Entry 9MN8 (electron microscopy, 2.69 A resolution); this record covers chains E and T of the 4 polymer chains in the assembly.

# Chain E
Molecule: DNA-directed RNA polymerase, mitochondrial
From: Homo sapiens
Notes: EC 2.7.7.6
Reference sequence: O00411 (RPOM_HUMAN); residue numbers follow UniProt; this construct covers 1-1230
Amino-acid sequence (1230 residues; each row starts with the number of its first residue):
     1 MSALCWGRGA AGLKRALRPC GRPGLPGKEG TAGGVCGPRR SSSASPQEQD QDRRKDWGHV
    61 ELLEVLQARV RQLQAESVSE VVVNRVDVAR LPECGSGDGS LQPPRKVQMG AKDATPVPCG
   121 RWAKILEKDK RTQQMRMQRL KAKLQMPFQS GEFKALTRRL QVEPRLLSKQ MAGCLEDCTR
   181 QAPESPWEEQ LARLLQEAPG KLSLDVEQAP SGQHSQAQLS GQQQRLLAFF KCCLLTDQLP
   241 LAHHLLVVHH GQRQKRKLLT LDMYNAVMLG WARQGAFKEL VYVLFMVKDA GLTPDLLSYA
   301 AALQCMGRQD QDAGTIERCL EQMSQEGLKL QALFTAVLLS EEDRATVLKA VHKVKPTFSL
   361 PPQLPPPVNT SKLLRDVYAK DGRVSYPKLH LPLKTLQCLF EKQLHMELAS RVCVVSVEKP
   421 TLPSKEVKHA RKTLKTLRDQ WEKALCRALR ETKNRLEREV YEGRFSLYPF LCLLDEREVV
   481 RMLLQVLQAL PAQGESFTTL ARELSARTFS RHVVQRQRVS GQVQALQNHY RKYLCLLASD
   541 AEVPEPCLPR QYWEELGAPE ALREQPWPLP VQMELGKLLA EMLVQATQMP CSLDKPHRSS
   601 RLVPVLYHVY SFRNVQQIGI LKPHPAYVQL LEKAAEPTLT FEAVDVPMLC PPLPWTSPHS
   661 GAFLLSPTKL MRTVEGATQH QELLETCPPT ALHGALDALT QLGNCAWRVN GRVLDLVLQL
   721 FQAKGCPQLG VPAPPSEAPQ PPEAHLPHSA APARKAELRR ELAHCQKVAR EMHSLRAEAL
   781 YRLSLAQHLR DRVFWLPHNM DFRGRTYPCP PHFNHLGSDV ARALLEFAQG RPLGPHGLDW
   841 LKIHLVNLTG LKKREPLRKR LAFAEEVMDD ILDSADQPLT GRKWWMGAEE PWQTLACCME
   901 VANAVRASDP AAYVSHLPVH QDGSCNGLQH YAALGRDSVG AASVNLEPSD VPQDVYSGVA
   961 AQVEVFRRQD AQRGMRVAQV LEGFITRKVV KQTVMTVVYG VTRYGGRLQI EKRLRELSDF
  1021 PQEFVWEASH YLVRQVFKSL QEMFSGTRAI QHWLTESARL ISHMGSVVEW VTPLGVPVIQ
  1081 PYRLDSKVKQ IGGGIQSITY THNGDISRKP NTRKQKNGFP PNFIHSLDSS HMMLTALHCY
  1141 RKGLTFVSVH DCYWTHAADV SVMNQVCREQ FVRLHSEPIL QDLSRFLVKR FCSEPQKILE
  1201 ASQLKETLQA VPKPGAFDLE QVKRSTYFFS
Unresolved in the structure: 1-217, 612-617, 741-756, 1087-1106
UniProt features mapped onto this chain:
  - active site: Asp922, Lys991, Asp1151
  - natural variant: Gln149 to Ser1230 (deletion: In COXPD55), His250 (H250D: In COXPD55), Pro566 (P566S: In COXPD55), Ser611 (S611F: In COXPD55), Phe641 (F641L: In COXPD55), Pro742 to Pro747 (deletion: In COXPD55), Pro810 (P810S: In COXPD55; uncertain significance), Asp870 (D870N: In COXPD55; uncertain significance), Cys925 to Ser1230 (deletion: In COXPD55), Arg1013 (R1013C: In COXPD55), Ser1193 (S1193F: In COXPD55)
Bound ions: Mg2+: Asp922 (together with ATP)
Ligand contacts: ATP (adenosine-5'-triphosphate): Arg805, Asp922, Gly923, Ser924, Cys925, Asn926, Gly927, Tyr956, Arg987, Lys991, Gln992, Met995, Tyr999, His1125, Asp1128, His1150, Asp1151

# Chain T
Molecule: Template Strand DNA
Sequence (66 nucleotides; row label = number of the first residue in the row; numbers below 1 keep their minus sign (DG-10 is residue -10)):
   -10 GGCCACAATT GGGTTTTCTT TTCTCTTGGC GGTATGCACT TTTAACAGTC ACTCCCTAAC
    50 TAACAC
Unresolved in the structure: -10 to -2, 16-55
Sequence notes: expression tag (-10 to 7); conflict DT42 (Dc982 in 156620758), DT46 (Dc986 in 156620758)

# Chain E / chain T interface
Residue-residue contacts (40):
  Gln493(E) - DC14(T)  sugar contact
  Gln493(E) - DT15(T)  hydrogen bond to the phosphate
  Arg672(E) - DT9(T)  hydrogen bond to the phosphate
  Arg672(E) - DT10(T)  salt bridge to the phosphate
  Arg770(E) - DC14(T)  salt bridge to the phosphate
  His773(E) - DT13(T)  hydrogen bond to the phosphate
  His773(E) - DC14(T)  salt bridge to the phosphate
  Ser774(E) - DC12(T)  base contact
  Ser774(E) - DT13(T)  sugar contact
  Ala777(E) - DC12(T)  phosphate contact
  Ala777(E) - DT13(T)  sugar contact
  Glu778(E) - DT11(T)  base contact
  Glu778(E) - DC12(T)  sugar contact
  Tyr781(E) - DT13(T)  phosphate contact
  Phe802(E) - DT8(T)  sugar contact
  Arg803(E) - DT8(T)  hydrogen bond to the sugar
  Tyr807(E) - DT8(T)  sugar contact
  Tyr807(E) - DT9(T)  hydrogen bond to the sugar
  Pro811(E) - DT10(T)  phosphate contact
  Pro811(E) - DT11(T)  phosphate contact
  His812(E) - DT11(T)  phosphate contact
  His812(E) - DC12(T)  phosphate contact
  Thr996(E) - DT6(T)  base contact
  Tyr999(E) - DT6(T)  base contact
  Gly1000(E) - DT6(T)  sugar contact
  Val1001(E) - DT6(T)  phosphate contact
  Thr1002(E) - DT5(T)  hydrogen bond to the phosphate
  Thr1002(E) - DT6(T)  hydrogen bond to the phosphate
  Tyr1004(E) - DT5(T)  stacking on the base
  Gly1005(E) - DT6(T)  phosphate contact
  Gln1009(E) - DT6(T)  hydrogen bond to the base
  Tyr1082(E) - DC7(T)  hydrogen bond to the phosphate
  Tyr1082(E) - DT8(T)  hydrogen bond to the phosphate
  Lys1114(E) - DC7(T)  salt bridge to the phosphate
  Lys1114(E) - DT8(T)  salt bridge to the phosphate
  Asn1117(E) - DT6(T)  phosphate contact
  Asn1117(E) - DC7(T)  sugar contact
  Gly1118(E) - DC7(T)  sugar contact
  Pro1121(E) - DC7(T)  sugar contact
  His1125(E) - DC7(T)  hydrogen bond to the base
Also at the interface, not in a pair above, chain E (31 interface residues in all): Gly494, Glu495, Arg1113, Asn1122
Also at the interface, not in a pair above, chain T (12 interface residues in all): DT4

# Overview
The interface between chain E and chain T involves 31 residues on one side and 12 on the other, with 11
hydrogen bonds, 5 salt bridges and 1 aromatic stacking contact. Polar contacts include Gln1009(E)-DT6(T),
His1125(E)-DC7(T) and Arg803(E)-DT8(T). Ligands of chain E: ATP.
Chain E is DNA-directed RNA polymerase, mitochondrial (Homo sapiens) and chain T is Template Strand DNA; the
structure, Structure of the human mitochondrial transcription initiation transitional complex, TC8, was
determined by electron microscopy, deposited together with 9MN4, 9MN5, 9MN6, 9MN7, 9MN9 and 9MNA.
